Entry 6FJM (X-ray diffraction, 2.10 A resolution); this record covers chains C and D of the 6 polymer chains in the assembly.

# Chain C
Protein: Tubulin alpha-1B chain
Source organism: Bos taurus
Reference sequence: P81947 (TBA1B_BOVIN); numbering as in UniProt (aligned over 1-451)
Sequence (451 residues; row label = number of the first residue in the row):
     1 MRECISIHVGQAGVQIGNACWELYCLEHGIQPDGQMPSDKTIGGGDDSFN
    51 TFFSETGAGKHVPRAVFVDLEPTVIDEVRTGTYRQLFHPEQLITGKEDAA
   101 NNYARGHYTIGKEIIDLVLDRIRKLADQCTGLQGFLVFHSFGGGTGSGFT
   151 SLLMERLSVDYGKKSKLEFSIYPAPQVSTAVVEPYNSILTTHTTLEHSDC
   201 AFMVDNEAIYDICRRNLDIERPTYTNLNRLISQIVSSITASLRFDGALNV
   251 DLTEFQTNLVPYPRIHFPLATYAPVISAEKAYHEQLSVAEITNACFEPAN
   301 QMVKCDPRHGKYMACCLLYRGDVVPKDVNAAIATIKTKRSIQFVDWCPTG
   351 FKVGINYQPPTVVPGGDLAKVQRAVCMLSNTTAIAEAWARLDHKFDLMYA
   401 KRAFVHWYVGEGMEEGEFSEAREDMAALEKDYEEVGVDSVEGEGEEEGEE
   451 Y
Not modelled in the structure: 441-451
Bound ions: Ca2+: D39, T41, G44, E55
Ligand contacts: GTP (guanosine-5'-triphosphate): G10, Q11, A12, Q15, I16, D69, D98, A99, A100, N101, N102, S140, G142, G143, G144, T145, G146, I171, P173, V177, S178, T179, E183, N206, Y224, L227, N228, I231

# Chain D
Protein: Tubulin beta-2B chain
Source organism: Bos taurus
Reference sequence: Q6B856 (TBB2B_BOVIN); the author numbering skips numbers that UniProt does not, so the offset changes along the chain: 1-42 = UniProt 1-42; 45-360 = UniProt 43-358; 369-455 = UniProt 359-445
Sequence (445 residues; numbered 1 to 455; 10 numbers in that range are skipped by the numbering (no residue carries them; nothing is unmodelled there); the number before each row is that of its first residue):
     1 MREIVHIQAGQCGNQIGAKFWEVISDEHGIDPTGSYHGDSDL
    45 QLERINVYYNEATGNKYVPRAILVDLEPGTMDSVRSGPFGQIFRPDNFVF
    95 GQSGAGNNWAKGHYTEGAELVDSVLDVVRKESESCDCLQGFQLTHSLGGG
   145 TGSGMGTLLISKIREEYPDRIMNTFSVMPSPKVSDTVVEPYNATLSVHQL
   195 VENTDETYCIDNEALYDICFRTLKLTTPTYGDLNHLVSATMSGVTTCLRF
   245 PGQLNADLRKLAVNMVPFPRLHFFMPGFAPLTSRGSQQYRALTVPELTQQ
   295 MFDSKNMMAACDPRHGRYLTVAAIFRGRMSMKEVDEQMLNVQNKNSSYFV
   345 EWIPNNVKTAVCDIPP
   369 RGLKMSATFIGNSTAIQELFKRISEQFTAMFRRKAFLHWYTGEGMDEMEF
   419 TEAESNMNDLVSEYQQYQDATADEQGEFEEEEGEDEA
Not modelled in the structure: 1, 281-285, 442-455
Bound ions: Mg2+: Q11 (together with GDP)
Ligand contacts:
  - Disorazole Z (DKN): G100, N101, N102, D179, T180, V181, V182, F404, W407, Y408
  - GDP (guanosine-5'-diphosphate): G10, Q11, C12, Q15, I16, D69, A99, N101, S140, G142, G143, G144, T145, G146, V171, P173, V177, S178, E183, N206, L209, Y224, L227, N228, V231
UniProt features mapped onto this chain:
  - motif: M1 to I4 (MREI motif)
  - binding site (GTP): Q11, E71, S140, G144, T145, G146, N206, N228
  - binding site (Mg(2+)): E71
  - modified residue: S40 (Phosphoserine), T57 (Phosphothreonine), K60 (N6-acetyllysine), S174 (Phosphoserine), T287 (Phosphothreonine), T292 (Phosphothreonine), R320 (Omega-N-methylarginine), E448 (5-glutamyl polyglutamate)
  - cross-link (Glycyl lysine isopeptide (Lys-Gly)): K60 (interchain with G-Cter in ubiquitin), K326 (interchain with G-Cter in ubiquitin)
From the paper describing this entry:
  - binding site for Disorazole Z: N101, N102, F404, W407, Y408

# Chain C / chain D interface
Residue-residue contacts (59):
  Q11(C) - Q247(D)  hydrogen bond
  K96(C) - R2(D)
  K96(C) - D130(D)  salt bridge
  E97(C) - R2(D)
  E97(C) - C131(D)
  E97(C) - R164(D)  salt bridge
  D98(C) - K254(D)  salt bridge
  A100(C) - R253(D)
  A100(C) - K254(D)
  A100(C) - V257(D)
  N101(C) - K254(D)
  R105(C) - R253(D)
  P175(C) - N349(D)
  S178(C) - K352(D)  hydrogen bond
  T179(C) - Q247(D)
  T179(C) - L248(D)
  T179(C) - N258(D)  hydrogen bond (backbone-side chain)
  A180(C) - N258(D)
  A180(C) - K352(D)
  V181(C) - V257(D)
  V181(C) - N258(D)  hydrogen bond (backbone-side chain)
  V181(C) - I347(D)  hydrophobic
  V181(C) - P348(D)
  V181(C) - N349(D)
  V181(C) - K352(D)
  V182(C) - V257(D)  hydrophobic
  Y210(C) - D329(D)
  E220(C) - K326(D)
  R221(C) - M325(D)
  R221(C) - K326(D)
  R221(C) - D329(D)  salt bridge
  Y224(C) - Q247(D)
  K394(C) - P348(D)
  K394(C) - N349(D)  hydrogen bond
  L397(C) - E345(D)
  L397(C) - W346(D)
  L397(C) - A440(D)  hydrophobic
  M398(C) - W346(D)  hydrogen bond (backbone-backbone)
  M398(C) - P348(D)
  K401(C) - F262(D)
  K401(C) - W346(D)
  K401(C) - A438(D)
  K401(C) - T439(D)  hydrogen bond (side chain-backbone)
  R402(C) - F262(D)
  A403(C) - P261(D)
  A403(C) - F262(D)  hydrophobic
  F404(C) - V257(D)
  F404(C) - N258(D)
  F404(C) - V260(D)
  F404(C) - P261(D)  hydrogen bond (backbone-backbone)
  F404(C) - T314(D)
  F404(C) - I347(D)  hydrophobic
  H406(C) - V260(D)  hydrogen bond (side chain-backbone)
  H406(C) - P261(D)
  H406(C) - F262(D)
  H406(C) - P263(D)
  W407(C) - A256(D)  hydrophobic
  W407(C) - V257(D)
  W407(C) - V260(D)  hydrogen bond (side chain-backbone)
Interface residues without a listed pair, chain D (31 interface residues in all): I165, D251, N350

# Summary
26 residues of chain C and 31 residues of chain D are in contact, with 10 hydrogen bonds and 4 salt bridges.
Polar pairs include K96(C)-D130(D), E97(C)-R164(D) and D98(C)-K254(D). Chain C binds GTP. Ligands of chain D:
GDP and Disorazole Z. The paper reports a binding site for Disorazole Z at N101(D), N102(D) and F404(D) among
others.
Chain C is Tubulin alpha-1B chain and chain D is Tubulin beta-2B chain, both from Bos taurus; the structure,
tubulin-Disorazole Z complex, was determined by X-ray diffraction, deposited together with 6FII and 6FJF.
